Entry 3G8U (X-ray diffraction, 1.90 A resolution); this record covers chains B and C of the 4 polymer chains in the assembly.

Chain B:
Name: Glucocorticoid receptor
Source organism: Rattus norvegicus
UniProtKB: P06536 (GCR_RAT); numbering as in UniProt (aligned over 440-525)
Sequence (90 residues; numbered 436 to 525; the number before each row is that of its first residue):
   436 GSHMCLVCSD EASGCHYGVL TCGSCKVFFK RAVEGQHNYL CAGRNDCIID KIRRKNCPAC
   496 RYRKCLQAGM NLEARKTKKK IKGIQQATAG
Unresolved in the structure: 436-438, 511-525
Sequence notes: expression tag (436-439)
Ion coordination: Zn2+ site 1: Cys440, Cys443, Cys457, Cys460; Zn2+ site 2: Cys476, Cys482, Cys492, Cys495
From the paper describing this entry:
  - binding site for the 16-nt DNA strand (chain C): Lys465, Tyr474
  - contacts within the chain: Lys465-Glu469
  - mutagenesis - R510A, K514A: decreased binding to DNA
  - mutagenesis - K514A: unchanged signaling
  - mutagenesis - H472A, R510A: increased signaling
  - mutagenesis - H472R: decreased signaling
  - mutagenesis - G470A, N473A: decreased signaling in response to Pal
  - mutagenesis - G470A: decreased signaling in response to Tat

Chain C:
Molecule: 16-nt DNA strand
Sequence (16 nucleotides; each row starts with the number of its first residue):
     1 AAGAACATTG GGTTCC

How chain B and chain C interact:
Pairs across the interface (12):
  Gly458(B) - DT13(C)  base contact
  Ser459(B) - DG12(C)  sugar contact
  Ser459(B) - DT13(C)  phosphate contact
  Val462(B) - DT13(C)  base contact
  Phe463(B) - DG11(C)  phosphate contact
  Arg466(B) - DG11(C)  hydrogen bond to the base
  Arg466(B) - DG12(C)  hydrogen bond to the base
  Tyr474(B) - DG11(C)  phosphate contact
  Lys486(B) - DT13(C)  salt bridge to the phosphate
  Arg489(B) - DG12(C)  salt bridge to the phosphate
  Lys490(B) - DG11(C)  phosphate contact
  Arg496(B) - DG12(C)  salt bridge to the phosphate
Other interface residues (no listed pair), chain B (12 interface residues in all): His472, Pro493
Other interface residues (no listed pair), chain C (4 interface residues in all): DG10

Summary:
12 residues of chain B and 4 residues of chain C are in contact, with 2 hydrogen bonds and 3 salt bridges.
Among the polar pairs are Arg466(B)-DG11(C), Arg466(B)-DG12(C) and Lys486(B)-DT13(C). The paper reports a
binding site for the 16-nt DNA strand (chain C) at Lys465(B) and Tyr474(B); R510A and K514A of chain B reduce
binding to DNA; 6 substitutions were tested in all.
Chain B is Glucocorticoid receptor (Rattus norvegicus) and chain C is a 16-nt DNA strand; the structure, DNA
binding domain:GilZ 16bp complex-5, was determined by X-ray diffraction (same publication as 3FYL, 3G6P, 3G6Q,
3G6R, 3G6T, 3G6U and 8 further entries).
